3AOI - chains A and B of the 8 polymer chains in the assembly; structure by X-ray diffraction, 4.30 A resolution (low resolution: residue-level contacts below are approximate; hydrogen-bond / salt-bridge calls are withheld).

[Chain A (and B)]
Name: DNA-directed RNA polymerase subunit alpha
From: Thermus thermophilus
Notes: EC 2.7.7.6; chain B of this document is another copy of the same molecule, construct and numbering; everything in this record applies to it too
UniProtKB: Q5SHR6 (RPOA_THET8); residues 1-315 here = UniProt positions 1-315
Chain sequence (315 residues; each row starts with the number of its first residue):
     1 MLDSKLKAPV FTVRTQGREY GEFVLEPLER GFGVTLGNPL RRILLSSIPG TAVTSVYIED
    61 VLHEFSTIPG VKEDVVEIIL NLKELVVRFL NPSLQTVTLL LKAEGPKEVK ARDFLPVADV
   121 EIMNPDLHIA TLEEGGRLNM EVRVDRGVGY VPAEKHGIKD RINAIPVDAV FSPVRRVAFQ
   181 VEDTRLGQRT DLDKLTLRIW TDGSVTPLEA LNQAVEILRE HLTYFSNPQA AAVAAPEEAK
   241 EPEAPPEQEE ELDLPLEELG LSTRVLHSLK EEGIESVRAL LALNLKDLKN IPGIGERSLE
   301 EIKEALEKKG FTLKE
Not modelled in the structure: 1-6, 230-315

[Chain A / chain B interface]
Residue-residue contacts (52):
  Ala-8(A) / Tyr-224(B)
  Pro-9(A) / Tyr-224(B)
  Val-10(A) / Gln-229(B)
  Phe-11(A) / Tyr-224(B)
  Phe-11(A) / Phe-225(B)
  Phe-11(A) / Asn-227(B)
  Phe-11(A) / Pro-228(B)
  Val-13(A) / Pro-228(B)
  Val-13(A) / Gln-229(B)
  Leu-25(A) / Tyr-224(B)
  Leu-25(A) / Phe-225(B)
  Leu-28(A) / His-221(B)
  Arg-30(A) / Ser-46(B)
  Gly-31(A) / Arg-42(B)
  Phe-32(A) / Ile-43(B)
  Phe-32(A) / Ser-46(B)
  Phe-32(A) / Ser-47(B)
  Phe-32(A) / His-221(B)
  Val-34(A) / Arg-42(B)
  Thr-35(A) / Pro-39(B)
  Thr-35(A) / Arg-42(B)
  Thr-35(A) / Ile-43(B)
  Leu-36(A) / Leu-222(B)
  Asn-38(A) / Asn-38(B)
  Pro-39(A) / Thr-35(B)
  Pro-39(A) / Pro-39(B)
  Leu-40(A) / Phe-225(B)
  Arg-42(A) / Gly-31(B)
  Arg-42(A) / Val-34(B)
  Arg-42(A) / Thr-35(B)
  Ser-47(A) / Phe-32(B)
  Val-215(A) / Leu-222(B)
  Val-215(A) / Phe-225(B)
  Leu-218(A) / Leu-222(B)
  Arg-219(A) / Arg-219(B)
  Arg-219(A) / Leu-222(B)
  His-221(A) / Phe-32(B)
  Leu-222(A) / Val-215(B)
  Leu-222(A) / Leu-218(B)
  Leu-222(A) / Arg-219(B)
  Tyr-224(A) / Pro-9(B)
  Tyr-224(A) / Phe-11(B)
  Tyr-224(A) / Leu-25(B)
  Phe-225(A) / Phe-11(B)
  Phe-225(A) / Leu-25(B)
  Phe-225(A) / Leu-40(B)
  Phe-225(A) / Val-215(B)
  Asn-227(A) / Phe-11(B)
  Pro-228(A) / Phe-11(B)
  Pro-228(A) / Val-13(B)
  Gln-229(A) / Phe-11(B)
  Gln-229(A) / Val-13(B)
Also at the interface, not in a pair above, chain A (33 interface residues in all): Glu-29, Ile-43, Arg-189, Leu-208, Ile-217
Also at the interface, not in a pair above, chain B (30 interface residues in all): Thr-12, Leu-36, Val-148, Val-151, Ser-226

[Summary]
33 residues of chain A face 30 of chain B across their interface.
Chain A and chain B are both DNA-directed RNA polymerase subunit alpha (Thermus thermophilus); the structure,
RNA polymerase-Gfh1 complex (Crystal type 2), was determined by X-ray diffraction together with 3AOH from the
same study.
